Entry 7A4P (electron microscopy, 4.20 A resolution (low resolution: residue-level contacts below are approximate; hydrogen-bond / salt-bridge calls are withheld)); this record covers chains A and 3 of the 20 polymer chains in the assembly.

[Chain A]
Protein: Photosystem I P700 chlorophyll a apoprotein A1
Source organism: Chlorella ohadii
Notes: EC 1.97.1.12
UniProt: W8SY74 (W8SY74_CHLSO); numbering as in UniProt (aligned over 11-751)
Chain sequence (741 residues; numbered 11 to 751; the number before each row is that of its first residue):
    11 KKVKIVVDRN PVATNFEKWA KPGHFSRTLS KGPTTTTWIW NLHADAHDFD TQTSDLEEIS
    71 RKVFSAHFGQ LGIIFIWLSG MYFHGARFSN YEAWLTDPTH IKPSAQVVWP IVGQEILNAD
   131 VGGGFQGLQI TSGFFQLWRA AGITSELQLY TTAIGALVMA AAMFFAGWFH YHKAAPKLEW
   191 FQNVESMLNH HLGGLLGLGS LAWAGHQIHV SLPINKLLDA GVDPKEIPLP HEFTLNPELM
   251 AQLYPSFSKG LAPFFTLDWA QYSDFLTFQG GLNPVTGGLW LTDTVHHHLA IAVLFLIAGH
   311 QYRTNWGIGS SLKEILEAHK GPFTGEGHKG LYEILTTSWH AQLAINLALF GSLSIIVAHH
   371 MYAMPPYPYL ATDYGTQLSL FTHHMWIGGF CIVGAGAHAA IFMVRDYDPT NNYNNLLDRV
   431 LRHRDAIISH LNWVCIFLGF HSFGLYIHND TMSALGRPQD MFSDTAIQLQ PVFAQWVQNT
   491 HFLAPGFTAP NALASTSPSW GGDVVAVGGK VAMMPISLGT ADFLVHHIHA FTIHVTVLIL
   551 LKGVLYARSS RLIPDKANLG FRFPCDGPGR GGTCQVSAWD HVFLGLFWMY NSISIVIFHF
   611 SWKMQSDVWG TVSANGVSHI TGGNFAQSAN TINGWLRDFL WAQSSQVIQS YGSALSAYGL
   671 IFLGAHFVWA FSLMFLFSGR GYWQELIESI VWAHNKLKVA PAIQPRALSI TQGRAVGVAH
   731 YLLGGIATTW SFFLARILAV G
Sequence notes: variant Ala-368 (Ser in W8SY74), Ile-437 (Met in W8SY74)

[Chain 3]
Protein: Glutathione reductase
Source organism: Chlorella ohadii
UniProt: A0A2P6TMT4 (A0A2P6TMT4_CHLSO); residue numbers follow UniProt; this construct covers 247-487
Chain sequence (241 residues; each row starts with the number of its first residue):
   247 EGADLAKVER VAKVGGLYKN FTSGQALSYL DGTLPGDFGF DPLGLCDPEG AGGFITPEWL
   307 SYSEVIHCRW AMLGAAGFLA PEILATAGLI PATPEEAVWF RSGVIPPAGQ YGKYWMDPYS
   367 LFWIEAILMN FAELKRWQDF KEPGSQSKQY FLGLEAVFGG SGNPAYPGGQ WFNMLNLGKT
   427 PEEMKKLQTN EIRNGRLAMI ACLGCAAQGV MTQKGPFANL LEHLADPVSN NLLGNLATIL
   487 K
Sequence notes: conflict Cys-314 (Gly in A0A2P6TMT4), Ile-329 (Val in A0A2P6TMT4), Thr-339 (Ser in A0A2P6TMT4), Lys-359 (Asn in A0A2P6TMT4), Gly-405 (Ala in A0A2P6TMT4), Glu-429 (Ala in A0A2P6TMT4), Thr-484 (Arg in A0A2P6TMT4), Ile-485 (Arg in A0A2P6TMT4), Leu-486 (Arg in A0A2P6TMT4), Lys-487 (Ala in A0A2P6TMT4)

[How chain A and chain 3 interact]
Residue-residue contacts (23; chain A residue first):
  Lys-14(A) / Asp-293(3)
  Lys-14(A) / Glu-295(3)
  Ile-15(A) / Glu-295(3)
  Ile-15(A) / Gly-296(3)
  Val-16(A) / Gly-296(3)
  Val-17(A) / Gly-296(3)
  Val-17(A) / Ala-297(3)
  Val-17(A) / Gly-298(3)
  Arg-19(A) / Ala-297(3)
  Arg-19(A) / Gly-298(3)
  Lys-187(A) / Gly-296(3)
  Leu-245(A) / Leu-486(3)
  Pro-247(A) / Leu-486(3)
  Pro-247(A) / Lys-487(3)
  Glu-248(A) / Lys-487(3)
  Ser-258(A) / Lys-487(3)
  Lys-259(A) / Ala-483(3)
  Gly-260(A) / Ala-483(3)
  Leu-261(A) / Leu-482(3)
  Ala-262(A) / Leu-482(3)
  Phe-265(A) / Leu-482(3)
  Trp-316(A) / Pro-288(3)
  Trp-316(A) / Leu-289(3)
Interface residues without a listed pair, chain A (20 interface residues in all): Lys-12, Phe-179, Ala-184, Asn-315
Interface residues without a listed pair, chain 3 (16 interface residues in all): Gln-271, Leu-291, Gly-299, Ile-301, Ile-485

[Overview]
20 residues of chain A and 16 residues of chain 3 are in contact.
Here chain A is Photosystem I P700 chlorophyll a apoprotein A1 and chain 3 is Glutathione reductase, both from
Chlorella ohadii. Entry 7A4P (Structure of small high-light grown Chlorella ohadii photosystem I) was
determined by electron microscopy (same publication as 6ZZX and 6ZZY).
